Entry 3PE0 (X-ray diffraction, 2.95 A resolution); this record covers chain A.

Chain A:
Molecule: Plectin
Organism: Homo sapiens
Notes: fragment: spectrin repeats 4 and 5, sh3
UniProt: Q15149 (PLEC_HUMAN); residues 640-918 here correspond to UniProt positions 750-1028 (UniProt number = residue number + 110)
Amino-acid sequence (283 residues; row label = number of the first residue in the row):
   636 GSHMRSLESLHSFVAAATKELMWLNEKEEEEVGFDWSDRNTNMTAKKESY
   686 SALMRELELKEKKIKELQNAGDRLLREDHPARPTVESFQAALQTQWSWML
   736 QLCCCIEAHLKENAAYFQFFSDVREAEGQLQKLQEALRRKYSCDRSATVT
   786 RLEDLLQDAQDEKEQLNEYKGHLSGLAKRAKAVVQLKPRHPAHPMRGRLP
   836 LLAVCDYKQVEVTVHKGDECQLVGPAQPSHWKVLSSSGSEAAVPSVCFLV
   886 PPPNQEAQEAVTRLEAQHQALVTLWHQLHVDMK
Disordered / not traced: 636-641, 871-873, 916-918
Construct notes: expression tag (636-639)
Ion coordination: Ca2+: Asp789, Gln792
Reported in the primary citation:
  - Ca2+ coordination: Asp789, Gln792
  - interface residues: Leu787, Leu790
  - contacts within the chain: Val667-Val881 (hydrophobic contact), Trp671-Val881 (hydrophobic contact), Leu737-Val881 (hydrophobic contact), Cys739-Cys840, Cys740-Val881 (hydrophobic contact), His744-Val881 (hydrophobic contact), Cys740-Cys840, Cys740-Cys882

In short:
Asp789 and Gln792 coordinate Ca2+. The paper reports interface residues Leu787 and Leu790; Ca2+ coordination
by Asp789 and Gln792.
Chain A is Plectin (Homo sapiens); the structure, Structure of the central region of the plakin domain of
plectin, was determined by X-ray diffraction (same publication as 3PDY).
